Entry 7TJU (electron microscopy, 3.30 A resolution); this record covers chains F and G of the 7 polymer chains in the assembly.

Chain F:
Name: ATP synthase subunit beta
From: Saccharomyces cerevisiae
Notes: EC 7.1.2.2
Reference sequence: P00830 (ATPB_YEAST); residues 1-478 here correspond to UniProt positions 34-511 (UniProt number = residue number + 33)
Amino-acid sequence (478 residues; row label = number of the first residue in the row):
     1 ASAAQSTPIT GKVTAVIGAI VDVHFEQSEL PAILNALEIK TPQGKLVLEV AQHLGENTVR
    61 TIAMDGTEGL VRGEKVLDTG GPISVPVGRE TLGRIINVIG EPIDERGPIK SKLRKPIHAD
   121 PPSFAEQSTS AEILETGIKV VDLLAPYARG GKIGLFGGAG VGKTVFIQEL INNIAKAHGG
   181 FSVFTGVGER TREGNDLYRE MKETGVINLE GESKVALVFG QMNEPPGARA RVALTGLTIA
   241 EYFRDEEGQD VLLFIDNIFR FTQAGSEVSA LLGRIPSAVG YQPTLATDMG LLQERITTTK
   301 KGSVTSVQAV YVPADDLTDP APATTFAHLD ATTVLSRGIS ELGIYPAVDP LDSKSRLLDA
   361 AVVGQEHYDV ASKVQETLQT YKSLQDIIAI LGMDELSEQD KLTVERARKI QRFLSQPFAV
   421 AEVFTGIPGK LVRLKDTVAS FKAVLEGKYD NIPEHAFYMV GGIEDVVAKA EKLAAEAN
Unresolved in the structure: 1-7, 476-478
Swiss-Prot annotation at these positions:
  - binding site (ATP): Gly157 to Thr164
  - modified residue: Thr79 (Phosphothreonine), Thr204 (Phosphothreonine), Ser340 (Phosphoserine)

Chain G:
Name: ATP synthase subunit gamma
From: Saccharomyces cerevisiae
Reference sequence: P38077 (ATPG_YEAST); residues 1-278 here correspond to UniProt positions 34-311 (UniProt number = residue number + 33)
Amino-acid sequence (278 residues; numbered 1 to 278; the number before each row is that of its first residue):
     1 ATLKEVEMRL KSIKNIEKIT KTMKIVASTR LSKAEKAKIS AKKMDEAEQL FYKNAETKNL
    61 DVEATETGAP KELIVAITSD KGLCGSIHSQ LAKAVRRHLN DQPNADIVTI GDKIKMQLLR
   121 THPNNIKLSI NGIGKDAPTF QESALIADKL LSVMKAGTYP KISIFYNDPV SSLSFEPSEK
   181 PIFNAKTIEQ SPSFGKFEID TDANVPRDLF EYTLANQMLT AMAQGYAAEI SARRNAMDNA
   241 SKNAGDMINR YSILYNRTRQ AVITNELVDI ITGASSLG
Unresolved in the structure: 57-70, 198-203, 277-278

Chain F / chain G interface:
Contacting residue pairs (11):
  Asp386(F) with Arg9(G); Ser12(G), hydrogen bond
  Ala389(F) with Asn243(G), hydrogen bond (backbone-side chain); Met247(G), hydrophobic
  Ile390(F) with Ile16(G), hydrophobic; Ala240(G); Asn243(G), hydrogen bond (backbone-side chain); Ala244(G), hydrophobic; Met247(G), hydrophobic
  Leu391(F) with Ala240(G), hydrophobic
  Glu395(F) with Leu83(G)
Interface residues without a listed pair, chain F (10 interface residues in all): Ile275, Thr318, Gln385, Ile387, Asp394
Interface residues without a listed pair, chain G (12 interface residues in all): Thr2, Thr20, Ser86, Ser276

Overview:
The interface between chain F and chain G involves 10 residues on one side and 12 on the other; the contacts
include 3 hydrogen bonds. Polar contacts include Asp386(F)-Ser12(G), Ala389(F)-Asn243(G) and
Ile390(F)-Asn243(G). Curated annotation (UniProt) lists 8 ATP-binding residues on chain F.
Chain F is ATP synthase subunit beta and chain G is ATP synthase subunit gamma, both from Saccharomyces
cerevisiae; the structure, Yeast ATP synthase F1 region State 1-3binding beta_tight open without exogenous
ATP, was determined by electron microscopy together with 7TJS, 7TJT, 7TJV, 7TJW, 7TJX, 7TJY and 30 further
entries from the same study.
